PDB entry 2YU9 | X-ray diffraction, 3.40 A resolution | chains R and B of the 13 polymer chains in the assembly

Chain R:
Molecule: 10-nt RNA strand
Sequence (10 nucleotides; row label = number of the first residue in the row):
     1 AUCGAGAGGA

Chain B:
Name: DNA-directed RNA polymerase II 140 kDa polypeptide
From: Saccharomyces cerevisiae
Notes: EC 2.7.7.6
UniProtKB: P08518 (RPB2_YEAST); residue numbers follow UniProt; this construct covers 1-1224
Chain sequence (1224 residues; each row starts with the number of its first residue):
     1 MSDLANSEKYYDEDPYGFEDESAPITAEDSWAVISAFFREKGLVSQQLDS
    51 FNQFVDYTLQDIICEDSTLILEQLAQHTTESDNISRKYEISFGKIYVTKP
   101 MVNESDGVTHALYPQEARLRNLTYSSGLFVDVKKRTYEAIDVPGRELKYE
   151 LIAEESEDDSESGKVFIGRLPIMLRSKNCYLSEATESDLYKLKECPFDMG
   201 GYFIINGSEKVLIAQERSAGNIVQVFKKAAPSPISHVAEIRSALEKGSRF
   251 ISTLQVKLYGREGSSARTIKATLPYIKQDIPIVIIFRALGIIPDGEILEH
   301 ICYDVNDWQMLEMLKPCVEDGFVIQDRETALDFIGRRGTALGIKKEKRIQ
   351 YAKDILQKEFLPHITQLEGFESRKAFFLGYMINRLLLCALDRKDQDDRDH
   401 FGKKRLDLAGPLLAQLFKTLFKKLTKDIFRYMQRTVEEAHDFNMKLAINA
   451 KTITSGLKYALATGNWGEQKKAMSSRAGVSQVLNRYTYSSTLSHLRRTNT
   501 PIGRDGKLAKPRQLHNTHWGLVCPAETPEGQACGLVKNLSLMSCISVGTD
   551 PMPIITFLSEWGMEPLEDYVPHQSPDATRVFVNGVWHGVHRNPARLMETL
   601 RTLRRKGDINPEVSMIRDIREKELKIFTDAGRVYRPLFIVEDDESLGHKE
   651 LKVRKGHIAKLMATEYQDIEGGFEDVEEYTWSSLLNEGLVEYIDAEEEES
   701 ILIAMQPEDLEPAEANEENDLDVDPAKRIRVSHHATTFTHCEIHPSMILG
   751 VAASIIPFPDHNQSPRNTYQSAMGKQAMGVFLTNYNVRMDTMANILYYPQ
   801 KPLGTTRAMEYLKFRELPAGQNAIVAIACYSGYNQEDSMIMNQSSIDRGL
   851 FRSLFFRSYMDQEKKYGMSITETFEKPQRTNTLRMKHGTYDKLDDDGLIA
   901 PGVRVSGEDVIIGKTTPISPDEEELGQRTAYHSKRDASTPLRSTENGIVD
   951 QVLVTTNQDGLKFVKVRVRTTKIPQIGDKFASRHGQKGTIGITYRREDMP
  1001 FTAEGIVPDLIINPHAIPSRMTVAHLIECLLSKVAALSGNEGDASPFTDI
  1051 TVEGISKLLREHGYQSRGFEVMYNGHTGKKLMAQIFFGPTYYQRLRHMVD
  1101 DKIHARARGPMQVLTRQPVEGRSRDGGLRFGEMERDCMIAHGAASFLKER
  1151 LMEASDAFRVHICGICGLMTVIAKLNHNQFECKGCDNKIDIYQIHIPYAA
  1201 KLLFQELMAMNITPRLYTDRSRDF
Unresolved in the structure: 1-19, 71-88, 142-163, 438-445, 503-508, 669-677, 714-721, 920-932
Metal / ion sites: Zn2+: Cys1163, Cys1166, Cys1182, Cys1185
Ligand contacts: UTP: Arg766, Tyr769, Glu836, Asp837, Lys987, Ser1019, Arg1020

Chain R / chain B interface:
Pairs across the interface (13):
  A1(R) - Arg1124(B)  phosphate contact
  U2(R) - Arg1124(B)  salt bridge to the phosphate
  A5(R) - Arg476(B)  sugar contact
  G6(R) - Ala477(B)  sugar contact
  G6(R) - Gln481(B)  hydrogen bond to the sugar
  A7(R) - Gln481(B)  sugar contact
  G8(R) - Gln776(B)  hydrogen bond to the phosphate
  G8(R) - His1097(B)  sugar contact
  G9(R) - Ala772(B)  phosphate contact
  G9(R) - Gln776(B)  hydrogen bond to the phosphate
  G9(R) - His1097(B)  sugar contact
  A10(R) - Lys979(B)  salt bridge to the phosphate
  A10(R) - Lys987(B)  salt bridge to the phosphate
Also at the interface, not in a pair above, chain B (12 interface residues in all): Gln531, Lys1102, Gln1112

Summary:
8 residues of chain R face 12 of chain B across their interface; the contacts include 3 hydrogen bonds and 3
salt bridges. Among the polar pairs are G6(R)-Gln481(B), G8(R)-Gln776(B) and G9(R)-Gln776(B). Chain B binds
UTP. Cys1163(B), Cys1166(B), Cys1182(B) and Cys1185(B) coordinate Zn2+.
Chain R is a 10-nt RNA strand and chain B is DNA-directed RNA polymerase II 140 kDa polypeptide (Saccharomyces
cerevisiae); the structure, RNA polymerase II elongation complex in 150 mm MG+2 with UTP, was determined by
X-ray diffraction together with 2E2H, 2E2I, 2E2J, 2NVQ, 2NVT, 2NVX, 2NVY and 2NVZ from the same study.
